8Q75 - chain A; structure by electron microscopy, 3.20 A resolution.

# Chain A
Protein: Copper-transporting ATPase HMA4
From: Oryza sativa Japonica Group
UniProt: Q6H7M3 (HMA4_ORYSJ); residues 101-978 here = UniProt positions 101-978
Amino-acid sequence (878 residues; numbered 101 to 978; the number before each row is that of its first residue):
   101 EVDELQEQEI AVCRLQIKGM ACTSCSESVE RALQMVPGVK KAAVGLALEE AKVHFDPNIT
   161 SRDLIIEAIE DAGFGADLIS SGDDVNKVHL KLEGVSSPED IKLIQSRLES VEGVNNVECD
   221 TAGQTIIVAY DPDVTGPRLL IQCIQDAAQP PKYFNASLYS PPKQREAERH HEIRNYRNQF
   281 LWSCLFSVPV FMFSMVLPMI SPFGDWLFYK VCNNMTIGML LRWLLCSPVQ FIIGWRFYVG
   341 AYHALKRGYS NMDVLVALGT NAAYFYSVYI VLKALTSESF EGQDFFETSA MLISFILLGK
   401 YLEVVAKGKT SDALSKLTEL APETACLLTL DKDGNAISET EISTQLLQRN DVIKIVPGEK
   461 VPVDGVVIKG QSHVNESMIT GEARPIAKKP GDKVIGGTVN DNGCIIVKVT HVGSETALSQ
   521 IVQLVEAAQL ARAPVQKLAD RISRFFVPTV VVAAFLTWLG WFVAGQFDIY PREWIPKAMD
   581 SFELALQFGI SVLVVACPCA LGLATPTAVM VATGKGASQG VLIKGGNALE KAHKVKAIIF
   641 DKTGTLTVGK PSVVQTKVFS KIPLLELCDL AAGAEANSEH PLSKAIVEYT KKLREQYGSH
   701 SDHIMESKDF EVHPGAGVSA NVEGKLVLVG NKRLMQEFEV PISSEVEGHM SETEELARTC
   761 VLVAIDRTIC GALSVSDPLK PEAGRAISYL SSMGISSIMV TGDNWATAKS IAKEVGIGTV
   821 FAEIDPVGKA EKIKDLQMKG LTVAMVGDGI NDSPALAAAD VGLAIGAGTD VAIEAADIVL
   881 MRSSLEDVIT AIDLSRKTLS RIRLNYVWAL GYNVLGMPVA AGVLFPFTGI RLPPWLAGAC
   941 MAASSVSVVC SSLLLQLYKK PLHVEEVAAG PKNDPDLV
Unresolved in the structure: 101-183, 958-978
Curated features (UniProtKB/Swiss-Prot):
  - binding site (Cu(+)): Cys-122, Cys-125
Metal / ion sites: Mg2+: Asp-641, Thr-643, Asp-848
Ligand contacts: tetrafluoroaluminate (ALF): Thr-480, Gly-481, Asp-641, Lys-642, Thr-643, Gly-644, Val-800, Thr-801, Gly-802, Asp-803, Lys-829, Asp-848, Asn-851, Asp-852
Reported in the primary citation:
  - binding site for tetrafluoroaluminate: Thr-480, Asp-641
  - contacts within the chain: Asp-233/Arg-449, Cys-599/Met-941
  - conformationally variable residues (side-chain flip): Cys-597, Cys-599, Met-941

# In short
Chain A binds tetrafluoroaluminate. Asp-641, Thr-643 and Asp-848 coordinate Mg2+. Curated annotation (UniProt)
lists Cu+-binding residues Cys-122 and Cys-125. The paper reports a binding site for tetrafluoroaluminate at
Thr-480 and Asp-641; conformational variability at Cys-597, Cys-599 and Met-941.
Chain A is Copper-transporting ATPase HMA4 (Oryza sativa Japonica Group); the structure, Copper-transporting
ATPase HMA4 in E2P state with AlF, was determined by electron microscopy (same publication as 8Q73, 8Q74 and
8Q76).
